7EH2 - chains D and G of the 9 polymer chains in the assembly; structure by X-ray diffraction, 3.34 A resolution.

== Chain D ==
Name: DNA-directed RNA polymerase subunit beta'
Source organism: Thermus thermophilus HB8
Notes: EC 2.7.7.6
UniProt: Q8RQE8 (RPOC_THET8); residues 1-1524 here = UniProt positions 1-1524
Chain sequence (1524 residues; numbered 1 to 1524; the number before each row is that of its first residue):
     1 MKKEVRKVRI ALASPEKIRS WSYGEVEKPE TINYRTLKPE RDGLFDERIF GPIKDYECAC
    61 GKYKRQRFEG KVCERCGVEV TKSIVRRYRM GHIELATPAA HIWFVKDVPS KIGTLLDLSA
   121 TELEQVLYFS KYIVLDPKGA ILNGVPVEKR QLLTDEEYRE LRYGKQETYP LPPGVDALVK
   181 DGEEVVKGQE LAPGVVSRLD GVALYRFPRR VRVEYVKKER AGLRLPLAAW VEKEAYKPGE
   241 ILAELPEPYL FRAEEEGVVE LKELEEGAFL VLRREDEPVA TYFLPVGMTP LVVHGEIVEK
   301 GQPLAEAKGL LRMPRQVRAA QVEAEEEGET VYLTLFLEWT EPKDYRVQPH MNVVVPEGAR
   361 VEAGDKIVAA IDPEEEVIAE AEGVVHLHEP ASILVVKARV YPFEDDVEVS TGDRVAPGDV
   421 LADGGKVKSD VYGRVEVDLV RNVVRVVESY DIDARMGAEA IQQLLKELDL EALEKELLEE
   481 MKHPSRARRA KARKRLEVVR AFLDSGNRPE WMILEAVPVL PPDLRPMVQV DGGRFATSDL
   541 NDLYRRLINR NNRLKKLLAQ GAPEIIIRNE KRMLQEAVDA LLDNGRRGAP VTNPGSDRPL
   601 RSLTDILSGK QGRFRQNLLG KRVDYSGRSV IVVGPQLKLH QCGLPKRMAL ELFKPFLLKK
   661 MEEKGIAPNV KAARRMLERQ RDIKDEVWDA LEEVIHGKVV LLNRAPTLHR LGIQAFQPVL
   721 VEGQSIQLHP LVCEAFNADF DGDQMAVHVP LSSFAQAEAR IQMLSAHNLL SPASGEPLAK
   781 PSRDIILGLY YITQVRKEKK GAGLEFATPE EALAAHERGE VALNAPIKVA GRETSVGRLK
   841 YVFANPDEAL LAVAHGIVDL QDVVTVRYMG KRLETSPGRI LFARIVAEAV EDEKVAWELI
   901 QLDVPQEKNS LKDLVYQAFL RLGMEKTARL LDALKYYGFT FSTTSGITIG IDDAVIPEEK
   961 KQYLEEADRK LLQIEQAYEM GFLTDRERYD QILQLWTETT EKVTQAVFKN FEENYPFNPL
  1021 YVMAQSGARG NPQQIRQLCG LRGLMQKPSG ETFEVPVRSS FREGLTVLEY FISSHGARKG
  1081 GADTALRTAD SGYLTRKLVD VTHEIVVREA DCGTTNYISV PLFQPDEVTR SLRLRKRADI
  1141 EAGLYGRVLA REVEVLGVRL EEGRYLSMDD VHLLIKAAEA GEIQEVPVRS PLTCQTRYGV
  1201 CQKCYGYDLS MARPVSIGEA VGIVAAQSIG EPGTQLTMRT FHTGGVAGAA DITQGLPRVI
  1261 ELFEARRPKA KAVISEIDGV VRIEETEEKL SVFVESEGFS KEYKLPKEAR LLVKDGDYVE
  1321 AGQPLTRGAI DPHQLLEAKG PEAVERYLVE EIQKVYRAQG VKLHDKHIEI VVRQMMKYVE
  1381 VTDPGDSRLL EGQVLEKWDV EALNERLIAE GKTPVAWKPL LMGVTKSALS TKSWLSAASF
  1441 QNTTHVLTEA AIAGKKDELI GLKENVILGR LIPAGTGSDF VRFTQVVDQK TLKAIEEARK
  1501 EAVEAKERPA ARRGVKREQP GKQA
Unresolved in the structure: 1-2, 1238-1251, 1503-1524
Ion coordination: Zn2+ site 1: Cys58, Cys60, Cys73, Cys76; Mg2+: Asp739, Asp741, Asp743 (shared with 1 residue of chain I); Zn2+ site 2: Cys1112, Cys1194, Cys1201, Cys1204

== Chain G ==
Molecule: 27-nt DNA strand
Sequence (27 nucleotides; each row starts with the number of its first residue):
     1 TATAATGGGA GCTGTCACGG ATGCAGG
Unresolved in the structure: 26-27

== Interface between chain D and chain G ==
Pairs across the interface (4; chain D residue first):
  Lys494(D) - DA21(G)  salt bridge to the phosphate
  Arg1266(D) - DC18(G)  sugar contact
  Arg1266(D) - DG19(G)  phosphate contact
  Lys1426(D) - DG20(G)  salt bridge to the phosphate
Interface residues without a listed pair, chain D (5 interface residues in all): Pro109, Glu1264

== Summary ==
5 residues of chain D and 4 residues of chain G are in contact; the contacts include 2 salt bridges. Polar
contacts include Lys494(D)-DA21(G) and Lys1426(D)-DG20(G). Cys58(D), Cys60(D), Cys73(D) and Cys76(D)
coordinate Zn2+ site 1. Asp739(D), Asp741(D) and Asp743(D) form the Mg2+ site.
Here chain D is DNA-directed RNA polymerase subunit beta' (Thermus thermophilus HB8) and chain G is a 27-nt
DNA strand. Entry 7EH2 (Thermus thermophilus transcription initiation complex containing a template-strand
pyrimidine at position TSS-2 and GpG RNA primer) was determined by X-ray diffraction together with 7EH0 and
7EH1 from the same study.
